4HJD - chains A and B; structure by X-ray diffraction, 1.70 A resolution.

[Chain A (and B)]
Protein: GCN4pLI(alpha/beta/acyclic gamma)
Notes: chain B of this document is another copy of the same molecule, construct and numbering; everything in this record applies to it too
Sequence (33 residues; numbered 1 to 33; the number before each row is that of its first residue):
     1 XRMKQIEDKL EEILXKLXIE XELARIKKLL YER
Modified / non-standard residues: ACE (acetyl group) at position 1, XCP ((1S,2S)-2-aminocyclopentanecarboxylic acid) at position 15, 0W6 ((4S)-4-aminopentanoic acid) at position 18, XCP ((1S,2S)-2-aminocyclopentanecarboxylic acid) at position 21

[Interface between chain A and chain B]
Pairs across the interface - 30 pairs, chain A then chain B:
  Met3(A) - Arg2(B)
  Met3(A) - Met3(B)
  Met3(A) - Ile6(B)  hydrophobic
  Lys4(A) - Arg2(B)
  Ile6(A) - Ile6(B)  hydrophobic
  Glu7(A) - Arg2(B)
  Glu7(A) - Gln5(B)
  Glu7(A) - Lys9(B)  salt bridge
  Leu10(A) - Ile6(B)  hydrophobic
  Leu10(A) - Leu10(B)  hydrophobic
  Leu10(A) - Ile13(B)  hydrophobic
  Glu11(A) - Lys9(B)  salt bridge
  Leu14(A) - Glu12(B)
  Leu14(A) - Ile13(B)  hydrophobic
  Leu17(A) - Ile13(B)  hydrophobic
  Leu17(A) - Lys16(B)
  Leu17(A) - Ile19(B)  hydrophobic
  0W6_18(A) - Lys16(B)
  Glu20(A) - Lys16(B)  salt bridge
  Glu20(A) - 0W6_18(B)
  Glu20(A) - Ile19(B)  hydrogen bond (side chain-backbone)
  Glu20(A) - Glu22(B)
  Leu23(A) - Ile19(B)  hydrophobic
  Leu23(A) - Glu22(B)
  Ile26(A) - Ile26(B)  hydrophobic
  Lys27(A) - Arg25(B)
  Leu30(A) - Ile26(B)  hydrophobic
  Leu30(A) - Leu29(B)  hydrophobic
  Tyr31(A) - Arg25(B)
  Tyr31(A) - Leu29(B)  hydrophobic
Interface residues without a listed pair, chain A (18 interface residues in all): Ile13, Ile19, Ala24
Interface residues without a listed pair, chain B (18 interface residues in all): Leu17, Leu23, Leu30

[Summary]
The chain A/chain B interface involves 18 residues from each chain; the contacts include 1 hydrogen bond and 3
salt bridges. Polar contacts include Glu7(A)-Lys9(B), Glu11(A)-Lys9(B) and Glu20(A)-Lys16(B).
Both chains are GCN4pLI(alpha/beta/acyclic gamma). Entry 4HJD (GCN4pLI derivative with
alpha/beta/acyclic-gamma amino acid substitution pattern) was determined by X-ray diffraction together with
4HJB from the same study.
